4BUJ - chains A and D of the 4 polymer chains in the assembly; structure by X-ray diffraction, 3.70 A resolution.

Chain A:
Molecule: Antiviral helicase SKI2
From: Saccharomyces cerevisiae
Notes: EC 3.6.4.13
UniProtKB: P35207 (SKI2_YEAST); numbering as in UniProt; present here: 1-208, 301-834, 1086-1287
Chain sequence (1044 residues; numbered -3 to 1287; 247 numbers in that range are skipped by the numbering (no residue carries them; nothing is unmodelled there); the number before each row is that of its first residue; numbers below 1 keep their minus sign (Gly-3 is residue -3); X marks 92 residues of unknown identity (built as UNK)):
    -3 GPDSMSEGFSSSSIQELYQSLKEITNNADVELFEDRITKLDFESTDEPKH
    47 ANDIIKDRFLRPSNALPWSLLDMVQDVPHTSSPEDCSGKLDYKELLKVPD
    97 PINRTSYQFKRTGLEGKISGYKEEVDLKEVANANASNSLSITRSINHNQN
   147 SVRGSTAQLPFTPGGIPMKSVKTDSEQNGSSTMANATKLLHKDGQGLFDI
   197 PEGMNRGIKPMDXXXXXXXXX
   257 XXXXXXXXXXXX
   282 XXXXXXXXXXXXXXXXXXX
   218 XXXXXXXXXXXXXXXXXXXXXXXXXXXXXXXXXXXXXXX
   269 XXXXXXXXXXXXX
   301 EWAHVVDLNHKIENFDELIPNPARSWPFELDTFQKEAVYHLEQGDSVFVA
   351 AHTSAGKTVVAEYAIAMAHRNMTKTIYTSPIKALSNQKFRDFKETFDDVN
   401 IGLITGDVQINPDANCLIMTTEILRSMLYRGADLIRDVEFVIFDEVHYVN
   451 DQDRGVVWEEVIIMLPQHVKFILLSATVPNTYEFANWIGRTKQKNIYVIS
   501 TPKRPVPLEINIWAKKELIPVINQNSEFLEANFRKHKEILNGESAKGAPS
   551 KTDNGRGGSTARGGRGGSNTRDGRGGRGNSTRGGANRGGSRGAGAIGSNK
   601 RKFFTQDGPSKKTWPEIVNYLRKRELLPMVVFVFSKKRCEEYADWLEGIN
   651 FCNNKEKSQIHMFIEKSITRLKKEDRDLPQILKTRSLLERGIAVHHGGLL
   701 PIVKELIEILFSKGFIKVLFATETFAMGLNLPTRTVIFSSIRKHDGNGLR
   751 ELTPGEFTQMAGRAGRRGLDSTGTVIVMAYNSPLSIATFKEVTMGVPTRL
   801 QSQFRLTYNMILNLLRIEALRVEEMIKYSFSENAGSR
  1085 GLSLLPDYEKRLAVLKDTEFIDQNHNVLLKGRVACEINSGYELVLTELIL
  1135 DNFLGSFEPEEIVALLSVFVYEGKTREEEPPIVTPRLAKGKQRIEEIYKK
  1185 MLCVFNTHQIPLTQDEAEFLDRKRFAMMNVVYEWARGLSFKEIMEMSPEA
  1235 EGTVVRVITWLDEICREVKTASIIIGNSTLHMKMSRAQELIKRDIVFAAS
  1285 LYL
Not modelled in the structure: -3 to 7, 25, 40-44, 79-83, 168-176, 208-217, 257-268, 282-300, 542-606, 834-837
Sequence notes: expression tag (-3 to 0); linker (835-837, 1085)
What the authors report for this chain:
  - mutagenesis - E445Q: abolished catalytic activity
  - catalytic residues: Glu445

Chain D:
Molecule: Antiviral protein SKI8
From: Saccharomyces cerevisiae
UniProtKB: Q02793 (SKI8_YEAST); residues 1-397 here = UniProt positions 1-397
Chain sequence (397 residues; numbered 1 to 397; the number before each row is that of its first residue):
     1 MSKVFIATANAGKAHDADIFSVSACNSFTVSCSGDGYLKVWDNKLLDNEN
    51 PKDKSYSHFVHKSGLHHVDVLQAIERDAFELCLVATTSFSGDLLFYRITR
   101 EDETKKVIFEKLDLLDSDMKKHSFWALKWGASNDRLLSHRLVATDVKGTT
   151 YIWKFHPFADESNSLTLNWSPTLELQGTVESPMTPSQFATSVDISERGLI
   201 ATGFNNGTVQISELSTLRPLYNFESQHSMINNSNSIRSVKFSPQGSLLAI
   251 AHDSNSFGCITLYETEFGERIGSLSVPTHSSQASLGEFAHSSWVMSLSFN
   301 DSGETLCSAGWDGKLRFWDVKTKERITTLNMHCDDIEIEEDILAVDEHGD
   351 SLAEPGVFDVKFLKKGWRSGMGADLNESLCCVCLDRSIRWFREAGGK
Not modelled in the structure: 1-2, 161-166, 230, 285-286, 337-339, 372-373

Interface between chain A and chain D:
Contacting residue pairs (7):
  Val1167(A) with Tyr221(D); Asn222(D), hydrogen bond (backbone-backbone)
  Thr1168(A) with Asn222(D)
  Pro1169(A) with Phe223(D)
  Tyr1216(A) with Asn222(D)
  Glu1217(A) with Pro219(D)
  Arg1220(A) with Pro182(D), hydrogen bond (side chain-backbone)
Interface residues without a listed pair, chain A (10 interface residues in all): Pro1165, Ile1166, Glu1229, Met1230
Interface residues without a listed pair, chain D (11 interface residues in all): Met183, Thr184, Arg218, Leu220, Glu266, Phe267

Overview:
Chain A and chain D form an interface of 10 and 11 residues respectively; the contacts include 2 hydrogen
bonds. Polar pairs include Arg1220(A)-Pro182(D) and Val1167(A)-Asn222(D). The paper reports the catalytic
residue Glu445(A); E445Q of chain A abolishes catalytic activity.
Here chain A is Antiviral helicase SKI2 and chain D is Antiviral protein SKI8, both from Saccharomyces
cerevisiae. Entry 4BUJ (Crystal structure of the S. cerevisiae Ski2-3-8 complex) was determined by X-ray
diffraction.
